PDB entry 6YBU | X-ray diffraction, 2.49 A resolution | chains A and B of the 6 polymer chains in the assembly

[Chain A (and B)]
Molecule: Bacterial cellulose secretion regulator BcsQ
Source organism: Escherichia coli
Notes: chain B of this document is another copy of the same molecule, construct and numbering; everything in this record applies to it too
Reference sequence: A0A0B1KWQ0 (A0A0B1KWQ0_ECOLX); numbering as in UniProt (aligned over 1-250)
Amino-acid sequence (250 residues; numbered 1 to 250; the number before each row is that of its first residue):
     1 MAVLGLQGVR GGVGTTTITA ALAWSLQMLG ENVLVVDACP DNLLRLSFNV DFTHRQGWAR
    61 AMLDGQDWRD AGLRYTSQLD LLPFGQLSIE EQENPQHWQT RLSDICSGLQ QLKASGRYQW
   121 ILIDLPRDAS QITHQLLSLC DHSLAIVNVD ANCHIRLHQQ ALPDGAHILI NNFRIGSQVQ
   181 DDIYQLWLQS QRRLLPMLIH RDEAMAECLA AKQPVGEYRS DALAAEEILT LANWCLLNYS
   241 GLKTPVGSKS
Unresolved in the structure: 1, 242-250
Ion coordination: Mg2+: Thr-16 (together with ATP)
Ligand contacts:
  - ATP (adenosine-5'-triphosphate), molecule 1: Arg-10, Gly-11, Gly-12, Val-13, Gly-14, Thr-15, Thr-16, Thr-17, Leu-43, Asn-171, Asn-172, Ile-199, His-200, Arg-201, Asp-202, Met-205, Ala-206, Leu-209
  - ATP, molecule 2: Arg-10, Asp-150, Ala-151, Asn-152, Arg-156

[Chain A / chain B interface]
Contacting residue pairs (53; chain A residue first):
  Arg-10(A) with Gly-12(B)
  Gly-11(A) with Gly-11(B); Gly-12(B), hydrogen bond (backbone-backbone)
  Gly-12(A) with Arg-10(B); Gly-11(B)
  Asp-41(A) with Arg-156(B), salt bridge; Gln-159(B), hydrogen bond (backbone-side chain)
  Leu-43(A) with Asn-152(B); Ile-155(B), hydrophobic; Arg-156(B); Gln-159(B)
  Leu-46(A) with Ile-155(B), hydrophobic
  Phe-52(A) with Gln-159(B)
  Gln-86(A) with Gln-159(B), hydrogen bond
  Gln-92(A) with Ala-129(B); Gln-159(B), hydrogen bond (side chain-backbone); Gln-160(B)
  Glu-93(A) with His-134(B), salt bridge; Ala-161(B)
  Pro-95(A) with Ala-129(B)
  Gln-99(A) with Gln-96(B)
  Arg-127(A) with Glu-93(B), salt bridge
  Ala-129(A) with Gln-92(B); Glu-93(B); Pro-95(B)
  His-134(A) with Glu-93(B), salt bridge
  Ala-151(A) with Leu-209(B), hydrophobic
  Asn-152(A) with Leu-43(B); Leu-209(B)
  Ile-155(A) with Leu-43(B), hydrophobic; Leu-46(B), hydrophobic
  Arg-156(A) with Asp-41(B), salt bridge; Leu-43(B)
  Gln-159(A) with Asp-41(B), hydrogen bond (side chain-backbone); Leu-43(B); Phe-52(B); Gln-86(B), hydrogen bond; Gln-92(B), hydrogen bond (backbone-side chain)
  Gln-160(A) with Gln-92(B)
  Ala-161(A) with Glu-93(B)
  Arg-174(A) with Arg-174(B); Arg-201(B)
  Gly-176(A) with Glu-203(B)
  Ser-177(A) with Glu-203(B), hydrogen bond
  Val-179(A) with Ala-206(B), hydrophobic; Glu-207(B); Ala-210(B), hydrophobic
  Arg-201(A) with Arg-174(B)
  Glu-203(A) with Ser-177(B), hydrogen bond; Val-179(B)
  Glu-207(A) with Val-179(B)
  Leu-209(A) with Ala-151(B), hydrophobic; Asn-152(B)
Interface residues without a listed pair, chain A (36 interface residues in all): Arg-45, Ile-89, His-158, Gln-178, Ala-206, Ala-210
Interface residues without a listed pair, chain B (36 interface residues in all): Arg-45, Ile-89, His-158, Asn-172, Gly-176, Gln-178

[Summary]
The chain A/chain B interface involves 36 residues from each chain, with 9 hydrogen bonds and 5 salt bridges.
Polar pairs include Asp-41(A)/Arg-156(B), Glu-93(A)/His-134(B) and Arg-127(A)/Glu-93(B). Ligands of chain A:
ATP.
Both chains are Bacterial cellulose secretion regulator BcsQ (Escherichia coli). Entry 6YBU (Crystal structure
of a native BcsE (349-523) RQ complex with c-di-GMP and ATP bound) was determined by X-ray diffraction
together with 6YAR, 6YAY, 6YB3, 6YB5 and 6YBB from the same study.
